PDB entry 8G87 | electron microscopy, 8.10 A resolution (very low resolution: no residue pairs are listed; an interface is given only as per-side residue counts) | chains J and X of the 3 polymer chains in the assembly

== Chain J ==
Molecule: nMatn1 DNA (bottom strand)
Sequence (186 nucleotides; row label = number of the first residue in the row; numbers below 1 keep their minus sign (DT-111 is residue -111)):
  -111 TGCATGTATG TGTATGCATA TGCTAATGTG TGCATGTGTG TGACTATGTG CGCATGCATG
   -51 TGCATGTGTG TGCATATACG TGTGTGCATG CATGTGCATA TATGTGTGCA CGTGTGTGTG
     9 CATGTGTGTG TATGTGTATA TATTAACCTG TGTGCATTGT GTGCATATAT TAGCATGTGT
    69 GCATGT
Disordered / not traced: -111 to -97, -79 to 74

== Chain X ==
Molecule: POU domain, class 5, transcription factor 1
Source organism: Homo sapiens
UniProt: Q01860 (PO5F1_HUMAN); numbering as in UniProt (aligned over 1-360)
Sequence (395 residues; each row starts with the number of its first residue; numbers below 1 keep their minus sign (Gly-34 is residue -34)):
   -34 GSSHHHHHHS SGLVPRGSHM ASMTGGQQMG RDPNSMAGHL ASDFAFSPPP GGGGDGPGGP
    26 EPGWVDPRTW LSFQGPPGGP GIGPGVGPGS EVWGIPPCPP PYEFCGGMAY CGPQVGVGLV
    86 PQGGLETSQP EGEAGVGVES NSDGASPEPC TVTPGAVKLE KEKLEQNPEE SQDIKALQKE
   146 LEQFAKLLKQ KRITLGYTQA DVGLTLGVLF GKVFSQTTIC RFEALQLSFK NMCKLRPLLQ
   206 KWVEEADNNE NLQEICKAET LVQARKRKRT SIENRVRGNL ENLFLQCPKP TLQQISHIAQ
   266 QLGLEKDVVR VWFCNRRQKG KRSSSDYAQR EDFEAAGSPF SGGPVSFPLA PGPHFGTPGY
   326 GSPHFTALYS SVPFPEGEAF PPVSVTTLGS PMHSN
Disordered / not traced: -34 to 139, 221-237, 289-360
Differences from the reference sequence: expression tag (-34 to 0)
UniProt features mapped onto this chain:
  - DNA-binding region: Arg230 to Ser289 (Homeobox)
  - region (DNA-binding): Ser180 to Arg186, Ser193 to Asn196
  - motif: His4 to Ser12 (9aaTAD)
  - binding site (DNA): Arg157, Gln164
  - modified residue: Ser111 (Phosphoserine), Thr235 (Phosphothreonine), Ser236 (Phosphoserine), Ser289 (Phosphoserine), Ser290 (Phosphoserine), Ser355 (Phosphoserine)
  - cross-link: Lys123 (Glycyl lysine isopeptide (Lys-Gly) (interchain with G-Cter in SUMO))

== How chain J and chain X interact ==
At this resolution (8 A) residue pairs are not listed: 10 residues of chain J and 13 of chain X lie at the interface.

== Overview ==
The interface between chain J and chain X involves 10 residues on one side and 13 on the other. From UniProt:
a DNA-binding region and DNA-binding residues Arg157(X) and Gln164(X) on chain X.
Chain J is nMatn1 DNA (bottom strand) and chain X is POU domain, class 5, transcription factor 1 (Homo
sapiens); the structure, Human Oct4 bound to nucleosome with human nMatn1 sequence (focused refinement of Oct4
bound region), was determined by electron microscopy together with 8G88, 8G8B, 8G8E and 8G8G from the same
study.
